Entry 9JC2 (electron microscopy, 3.96 A resolution); this record covers chains H and I of the 21 polymer chains in the assembly.

== Chain H (and I) ==
Name: ATP synthase subunit b
Organism: Bacillus sp. PS3
Notes: chain I of this document is another copy of the same molecule, construct and numbering; everything in this record applies to it too
Chain sequence (169 residues; numbered -1 to 167; the number before each row is that of its first residue; numbers below 1 keep their minus sign (Met-1 is residue -1)):
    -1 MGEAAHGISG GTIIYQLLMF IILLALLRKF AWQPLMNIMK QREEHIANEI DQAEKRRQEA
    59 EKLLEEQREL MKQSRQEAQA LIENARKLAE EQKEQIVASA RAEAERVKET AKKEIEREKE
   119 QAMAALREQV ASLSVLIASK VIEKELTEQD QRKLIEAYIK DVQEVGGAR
Unresolved in the structure: -1 to 6, 71-167 (chain I: -1 to 10, 64-167)

== How chain H and chain I interact ==
Residue-residue contacts (10):
  Ala51(H) - Glu47(I)
  Arg55(H) - Glu47(I)
  Ala58(H) - Ala51(I)  hydrophobic
  Ala58(H) - Arg54(I)
  Glu59(H) - Arg54(I)
  Leu62(H) - Arg54(I)
  Leu62(H) - Glu57(I)
  Gln65(H) - Leu61(I)
  Arg66(H) - Leu61(I)
  Met69(H) - Leu61(I)
Other interface residues (no listed pair), chain H (9 interface residues in all): Glu52
Other interface residues (no listed pair), chain I (8 interface residues in all): Ile44, Gln50, Ala58

== Summary ==
9 residues of chain H and 8 residues of chain I are in contact.
Chain H and chain I are both ATP synthase subunit b (Bacillus sp. PS3); the structure, Engineering of ATP
synthase Fo, was determined by electron microscopy (same publication as 9JC1).
